4Y8M - chains A and B of the 28 polymer chains in the assembly; structure by X-ray diffraction, 2.80 A resolution.

== Chain A ==
Molecule: Proteasome subunit alpha type-2
Organism: Saccharomyces cerevisiae S288c
Notes: EC 3.4.25.1
Reference sequence: P23639 (PSA2_YEAST); residues 1-250 here = UniProt positions 1-250
Amino-acid sequence (250 residues; numbered 1 to 250; the number before each row is that of its first residue):
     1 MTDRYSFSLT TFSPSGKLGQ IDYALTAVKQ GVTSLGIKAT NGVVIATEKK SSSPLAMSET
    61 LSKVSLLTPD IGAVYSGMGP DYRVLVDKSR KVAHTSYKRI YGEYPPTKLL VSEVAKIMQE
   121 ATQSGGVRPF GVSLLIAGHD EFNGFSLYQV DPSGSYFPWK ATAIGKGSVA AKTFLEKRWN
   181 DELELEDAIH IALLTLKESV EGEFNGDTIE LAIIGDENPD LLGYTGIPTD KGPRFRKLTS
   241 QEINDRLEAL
UniProt features mapped onto this chain:
  - cross-link: K108 (Glycyl lysine isopeptide (Lys-Gly) (interchain with G-Cter in ubiquitin))

== Chain B ==
Molecule: Proteasome subunit alpha type-3
Organism: Saccharomyces cerevisiae S288c
Notes: EC 3.4.25.1
Reference sequence: P23638 (PSA3_YEAST); residues 0-257 here correspond to UniProt positions 1-258 (UniProt number = residue number + 1)
Amino-acid sequence (258 residues; numbered 0 to 257; the number before each row is that of its first residue; numbering starts at 0):
     0 MGSRRYDSRT TIFSPEGRLY QVEYALESIS HAGTAIGIMA SDGIVLAAER KVTSTLLEQD
    60 TSTEKLYKLN DKIAVAVAGL TADAEILINT ARIHAQNYLK TYNEDIPVEI LVRRLSDIKQ
   120 GYTQHGGLRP FGVSFIYAGY DDRYGYQLYT SNPSGNYTGW KAISVGANTS AAQTLLQMDY
   180 KDDMKVDDAI ELALKTLSKT TDSSALTYDR LEFATIRKGA NDGEVYQKIF KPQEIKDILV
   240 KTGITKKDED EEADEDMK
Not modelled in the structure: 0, 245-257
UniProt features mapped onto this chain:
  - cross-link (Glycyl lysine isopeptide (Lys-Gly)): K99 (interchain with G-Cter in ubiquitin), K198 (interchain with G-Cter in ubiquitin), K230 (interchain with G-Cter in ubiquitin)

== How chain A and chain B interact ==
Contacting residue pairs (63):
  R4(A) - S2(B)  hydrogen bond (backbone-side chain)
  Y5(A) - S2(B)
  Y5(A) - Y5(B)
  S6(A) - G125(B)
  S6(A) - L127(B)
  F7(A) - S2(B)
  F7(A) - Y5(B)
  F7(A) - D6(B)
  F7(A) - G126(B)
  S8(A) - G126(B)  hydrogen bond (backbone-backbone)
  S8(A) - L127(B)
  S8(A) - R128(B)  hydrogen bond (side chain-backbone)
  T10(A) - R128(B)
  T11(A) - S7(B)
  T11(A) - T9(B)
  T11(A) - Q20(B)
  F12(A) - Q20(B)
  F12(A) - Y23(B)
  F12(A) - A24(B)  hydrophobic
  F12(A) - L79(B)  hydrophobic
  F12(A) - R128(B)
  F12(A) - P129(B)
  F12(A) - G131(B)
  S13(A) - Y23(B)
  P14(A) - Y23(B)  hydrophobic
  P14(A) - E26(B)
  S15(A) - E26(B)
  S15(A) - H30(B)
  G16(A) - Y23(B)
  G16(A) - S27(B)  hydrogen bond (backbone-side chain)
  K38(A) - E57(B)  salt bridge
  K116(A) - I85(B)
  Q119(A) - A81(B)
  Q119(A) - D82(B)  hydrogen bond
  Q119(A) - I85(B)
  Q119(A) - R128(B)
  T122(A) - R128(B)  hydrogen bond (backbone-side chain)
  Q123(A) - Y121(B)
  Q123(A) - L127(B)
  Q123(A) - R128(B)  hydrogen bond (side chain-backbone)
  Q123(A) - P129(B)
  Q123(A) - F130(B)
  G125(A) - L127(B)
  S153(A) - A81(B)
  G154(A) - A81(B)
  S155(A) - A81(B)
  Y156(A) - E84(B)  hydrogen bond
  F157(A) - L56(B)  hydrophobic
  P158(A) - L56(B)
  P158(A) - E57(B)  hydrogen bond (backbone-backbone)
  P158(A) - T60(B)
  P158(A) - S61(B)
  W159(A) - S53(B)
  W159(A) - L55(B)
  W159(A) - L56(B)
  K160(A) - T54(B)
  K160(A) - L55(B)  hydrogen bond (backbone-backbone)
  K160(A) - L56(B)
  K160(A) - E57(B)
  A161(A) - L55(B)
  L175(A) - L55(B)  hydrophobic
  E176(A) - T54(B)
  E176(A) - L55(B)
Other interface residues (no listed pair), chain A (33 interface residues in all): L18, S112, S124, K172
Other interface residues (no listed pair), chain B (32 interface residues in all): T80

== Summary ==
33 residues of chain A and 32 residues of chain B are in contact; the contacts include 10 hydrogen bonds and 1
salt bridge. Polar pairs include K38(A)-E57(B), R4(A)-S2(B) and S8(A)-R128(B).
Here chain A is Proteasome subunit alpha type-2 and chain B is Proteasome subunit alpha type-3, both from
Saccharomyces cerevisiae S288c. Entry 4Y8M (Yeast 20S proteasome beta7-delta7_Cter mutant) was determined by
X-ray diffraction, deposited together with 4Y69, 4Y6A, 4Y6V, 4Y6Z, 4Y70, 4Y74 and 34 further entries.
